Entry 8YJB (electron microscopy, 4.10 A resolution (low resolution: residue-level contacts below are approximate; hydrogen-bond / salt-bridge calls are withheld)); this record covers chains I and K of the 12 polymer chains in the assembly.

# Chain I
Name: Integrator complex subunit 9
Source organism: Homo sapiens
UniProtKB: Q9NV88 (INT9_HUMAN); residue numbers follow UniProt; this construct covers 1-658
Amino-acid sequence (658 residues; row label = number of the first residue in the row):
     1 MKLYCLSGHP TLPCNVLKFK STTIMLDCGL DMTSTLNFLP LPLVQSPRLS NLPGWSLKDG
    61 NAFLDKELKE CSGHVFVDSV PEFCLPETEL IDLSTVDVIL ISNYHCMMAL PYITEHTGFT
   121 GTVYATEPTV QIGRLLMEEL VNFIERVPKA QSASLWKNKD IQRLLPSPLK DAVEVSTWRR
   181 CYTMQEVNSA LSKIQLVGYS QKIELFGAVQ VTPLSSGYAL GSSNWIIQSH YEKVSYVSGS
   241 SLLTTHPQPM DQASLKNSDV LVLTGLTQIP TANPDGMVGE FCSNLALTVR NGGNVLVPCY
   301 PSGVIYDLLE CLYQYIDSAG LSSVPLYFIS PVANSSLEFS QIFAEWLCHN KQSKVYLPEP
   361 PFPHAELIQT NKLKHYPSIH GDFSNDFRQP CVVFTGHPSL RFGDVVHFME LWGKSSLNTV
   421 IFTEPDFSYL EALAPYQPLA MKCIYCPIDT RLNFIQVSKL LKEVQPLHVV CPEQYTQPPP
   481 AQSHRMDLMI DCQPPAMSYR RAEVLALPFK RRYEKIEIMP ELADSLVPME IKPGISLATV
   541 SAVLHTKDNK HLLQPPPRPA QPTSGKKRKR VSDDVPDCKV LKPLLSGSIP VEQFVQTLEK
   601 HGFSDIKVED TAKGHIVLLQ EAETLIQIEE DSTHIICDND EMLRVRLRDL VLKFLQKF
Unresolved in the structure: 557-581
Curated features (UniProtKB/Swiss-Prot):
  - motif: Lys-566 to Arg-570 (Nuclear localization signal)
  - binding site (1D-myo-inositol hexakisphosphate): Lys-2, Phe-19, Lys-510, Arg-511
  - cross-link: Lys-58 (Glycyl lysine isopeptide (Lys-Gly) (interchain with G-Cter in SUMO2))
  - mutagenesis: Glu-280 to Arg-290 (Abolished interaction with BRAT1), Ser-283 (S283M: Abolished interaction with BRAT1; S283R: Decreased interaction with INTS11 and BRAT1), Lys-566 to Arg-570 (Decreased localization in the nucleus), Thr-633 to Ile-635 (Abolished interaction with INTS11), Arg-644 to Arg-648 (Abolished interaction with INTS11), Arg-644 (R644E: Abolished interaction with INTS11)

# Chain K
Name: Integrator complex subunit 11
Source organism: Homo sapiens
Notes: EC 3.1.27.-
UniProtKB: Q5TA45 (INT11_HUMAN); numbering as in UniProt (aligned over 1-600)
Amino-acid sequence (600 residues; numbered 1 to 600; the number before each row is that of its first residue):
     1 MPEIRVTPLG AGQDVGRSCI LVSIAGKNVM LDCGMHMGFN DDRRFPDFSY ITQNGRLTDF
    61 LDCVIISHFH LDHCGALPYF SEMVGYDGPI YMTHPTQAIC PILLEDYRKI AVDKKGEANF
   121 FTSQMIKDCM KKVVAVHLHQ TVQVDDELEI KAYYAGHVLG AAMFQIKVGS ESVVYTGDYN
   181 MTPDRHLGAA WIDKCRPNLL ITESTYATTI RDSKRCRERD FLKKVHETVE RGGKVLIPVF
   241 ALGRAQELCI LLETFWERMN LKVPIYFSTG LTEKANHYYK LFIPWTNQKI RKTFVQRNMF
   301 EFKHIKAFDR AFADNPGPMV VFATPGMLHA GQSLQIFRKW AGNEKNMVIM PGYCVQGTVG
   361 HKILSGQRKL EMEGRQVLEV KMQVEYMSFS AHADAKGIMQ LVGQAEPESV LLVHGEAKKM
   421 EFLKQKIEQE LRVNCYMPAN GETVTLPTSP SIPVGISLGL LKREMAQGLL PEAKKPRLLH
   481 GTLIMKDSNF RLVSSEQALK ELGLAEHQLR FTCRVHLHDT RKEQETALRV YSHLKSVLKD
   541 HCVQHLPDGS VTVESVLLQA AAPSEDPGTK VLLVSWTYQD EELGSFLTSL LKKGLPQAPS
Unresolved in the structure: 1-2, 372-376, 598-600
Disulfide bonds: Cys-74/Cys-100
Metal / ion sites: Zn2+ site 1: His-68, His-70, His-157, Asp-178; Zn2+ site 2: His-73, Asp-178, His-414

# Interface between chain I and chain K
Inter-chain disulfides: Cys-637(I)/Cys-513(K)
Residue-residue contacts - 118 pairs, chain I then chain K:
  Glu-127(I) / Leu-138(K)
  Leu-196(I) / Arg-291(K)
  Tyr-199(I) / Gln-140(K)
  Ser-200(I) / Gln-140(K)
  Ser-200(I) / Thr-141(K)
  Gln-201(I) / His-139(K)
  Lys-202(I) / Thr-141(K)
  Asn-334(I) / Val-295(K)
  Ser-335(I) / Val-295(K)
  Glu-338(I) / Phe-294(K)
  Glu-338(I) / Val-295(K)
  Ile-342(I) / Lys-280(K)
  Ile-342(I) / Leu-281(K)
  Ile-342(I) / Phe-282(K)
  Ile-342(I) / Ile-283(K)
  Ile-342(I) / Pro-284(K)
  Glu-345(I) / His-137(K)
  Gln-352(I) / His-94(K)
  Gln-352(I) / His-137(K)
  Tyr-356(I) / Gln-97(K)
  Tyr-356(I) / Tyr-278(K)
  Pro-358(I) / Lys-274(K)
  Pro-358(I) / Tyr-278(K)
  Glu-359(I) / Leu-281(K)
  Arg-511(I) / Leu-458(K)
  Arg-512(I) / Ile-456(K)
  Arg-512(I) / Leu-458(K)
  Tyr-513(I) / Ile-456(K)
  Tyr-513(I) / Arg-491(K)
  Glu-514(I) / Gly-455(K)
  Glu-514(I) / Ile-456(K)
  Glu-514(I) / Ser-457(K)
  Glu-514(I) / Leu-458(K)
  Glu-514(I) / Leu-461(K)
  Lys-515(I) / Val-454(K)
  Ile-516(I) / Pro-453(K)
  Ile-516(I) / Val-454(K)
  Ile-516(I) / Gly-455(K)
  Glu-517(I) / Ser-451(K)
  Glu-517(I) / Ile-452(K)
  Glu-517(I) / Pro-453(K)
  Ile-518(I) / Ile-452(K)
  Ile-518(I) / Val-454(K)
  Pro-520(I) / Ser-449(K)
  Pro-520(I) / Pro-450(K)
  Leu-526(I) / Leu-483(K)
  Gly-534(I) / Met-485(K)
  Gly-534(I) / Lys-486(K)
  Ile-535(I) / Lys-486(K)
  Ile-535(I) / Leu-502(K)
  Ser-536(I) / Leu-483(K)
  Ser-536(I) / Ile-484(K)
  Ser-536(I) / Met-485(K)
  Leu-537(I) / Thr-482(K)
  Leu-537(I) / Leu-483(K)
  Leu-537(I) / Ile-484(K)
  Ala-538(I) / Thr-482(K)
  Ala-538(I) / Leu-483(K)
  Val-540(I) / Leu-479(K)
  Val-540(I) / His-480(K)
  Val-540(I) / Gly-481(K)
  Val-540(I) / Leu-483(K)
  Val-540(I) / Leu-492(K)
  Ser-541(I) / Leu-479(K)
  Ala-542(I) / Leu-478(K)
  Ala-542(I) / Leu-479(K)
  Val-543(I) / Leu-479(K)
  Leu-544(I) / Leu-461(K)
  Leu-544(I) / Leu-479(K)
  Leu-553(I) / Leu-479(K)
  Lys-582(I) / His-480(K)
  Lys-582(I) / Tyr-578(K)
  Lys-582(I) / Glu-582(K)
  Pro-583(I) / Tyr-578(K)
  Leu-584(I) / Leu-499(K)
  Leu-584(I) / Tyr-578(K)
  Leu-585(I) / His-507(K)
  Leu-585(I) / Leu-509(K)
  Ser-586(I) / Leu-504(K)
  Glu-623(I) / Arg-514(K)
  Glu-623(I) / His-516(K)
  Leu-625(I) / Arg-514(K)
  Asp-631(I) / His-507(K)
  Thr-633(I) / Leu-509(K)
  Thr-633(I) / Arg-510(K)
  His-634(I) / Arg-510(K)
  His-634(I) / Thr-512(K)
  Ile-635(I) / Phe-511(K)
  Ile-635(I) / Thr-512(K)
  Ile-636(I) / Thr-512(K)
  Ile-636(I) / Arg-514(K)
  Cys-637(I) / Thr-512(K)
  Cys-637(I) / Cys-513(K)  disulfide
  Cys-637(I) / Arg-514(K)
  Asp-638(I) / Cys-513(K)
  Asp-638(I) / Arg-514(K)
  Asp-638(I) / His-516(K)
  Asn-639(I) / Arg-514(K)
  Asn-639(I) / Val-515(K)
  Asn-639(I) / His-516(K)
  Asn-639(I) / Leu-591(K)
  Asn-639(I) / Lys-592(K)
  Asp-640(I) / Lys-592(K)
  Glu-641(I) / Thr-588(K)
  Glu-641(I) / Ser-589(K)
  Glu-641(I) / Lys-592(K)
  Arg-644(I) / Thr-512(K)
  Arg-644(I) / Trp-576(K)
  Arg-648(I) / Trp-576(K)
  Arg-648(I) / Glu-581(K)
  Arg-648(I) / Ser-585(K)
  Arg-648(I) / Thr-588(K)
  Leu-652(I) / Tyr-578(K)
  Gln-656(I) / Leu-504(K)
  Lys-657(I) / Tyr-578(K)
  Phe-658(I) / Leu-499(K)
  Phe-658(I) / Leu-502(K)
  Phe-658(I) / Leu-504(K)
Also at the interface, not in a pair above, chain I (73 interface residues in all): Gly-198, Phe-339, Phe-343, Trp-346, Val-355, Pro-361, Lys-510, Ala-523, Thr-539, Thr-546, Pro-556, Gly-587, Met-642, Val-651
Also at the interface, not in a pair above, chain K (73 interface residues in all): Val-133, His-277, Trp-285, Glu-464, Pro-476, Arg-477, Ser-495, Ala-498, Ala-505, Glu-506, Leu-517, Gln-579, Gly-584

# Summary
The chain I/chain K interface involves 73 residues from each chain; the contacts include 1 disulfide bond. The
Zn2+ site 1 is built by His-68(K), His-70(K), His-157(K) and Asp-178(K). Curated annotation (UniProt) lists 4
residues binding 1D-myo-inositol hexakisphosphate and 24 mutagenesis sites on chain I.
Here chain I is Integrator complex subunit 9 and chain K is Integrator complex subunit 11, both from Homo
sapiens. Entry 8YJB (Cryo-EM structure of the human DSS1-INTAC complex) was determined by electron microscopy.
